5R4D - chains C and D of the 5 polymer chains in the assembly; structure by X-ray diffraction, 1.05 A resolution.

== Chain C ==
Protein: gamma-chymotrypsin
From: Bos taurus
Notes: EC 3.4.21.1
UniProt: P00766 (CTRA_BOVIN); numbering as in UniProt (aligned over 149-245)
Amino-acid sequence (97 residues; row label = number of the first residue in the row):
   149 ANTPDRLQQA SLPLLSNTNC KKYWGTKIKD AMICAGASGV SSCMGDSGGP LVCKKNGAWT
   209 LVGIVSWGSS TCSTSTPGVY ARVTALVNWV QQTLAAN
UniProt features mapped onto this chain:
  - active site: S195 (Charge relay system)
Cystine bridges: C168-C182, C191-C220

== Chain D ==
Protein: peptide GSWPW
From: Bos taurus
Amino-acid sequence (5 residues; each row starts with the number of its first residue):
   425 GSWPW

== How chain C and chain D interact ==
Contacting residue pairs (27):
  W172(C) - G425(D)
  W172(C) - S426(D)
  K175(C) - S426(D)  hydrogen bond
  S189(C) - W429(D)
  S190(C) - W429(D)
  C191(C) - W429(D)
  M192(C) - W427(D)
  M192(C) - W429(D)
  G193(C) - W429(D)  hydrogen bond (backbone-backbone)
  D194(C) - W429(D)  hydrogen bond (backbone-backbone)
  S195(C) - P428(D)
  S195(C) - W429(D)  hydrogen bond (side chain-backbone)
  V213(C) - W429(D)  hydrophobic
  S214(C) - P428(D)
  S214(C) - W429(D)  hydrogen bond (backbone-backbone)
  W215(C) - S426(D)
  W215(C) - W427(D)
  W215(C) - W429(D)
  G216(C) - G425(D)
  G216(C) - S426(D)
  G216(C) - W427(D)  hydrogen bond (backbone-backbone)
  G216(C) - W429(D)
  S217(C) - G425(D)
  S217(C) - W429(D)  hydrogen bond (backbone-side chain)
  S218(C) - G425(D)  hydrogen bond (backbone-backbone)
  S218(C) - W427(D)
  G226(C) - W429(D)
Also at the interface, not in a pair above, chain C (19 interface residues in all): C220, V227, Y228

== Overview ==
19 residues of chain C and 5 residues of chain D are in contact; the contacts include 8 hydrogen bonds. Polar
contacts include K175(C)-S426(D), S195(C)-W429(D) and S217(C)-W429(D). UniProt lists active-site residue
S195(C) on chain C.
Here chain C is gamma-chymotrypsin and chain D is peptide GSWPW, both from Bos taurus. Entry 5R4D (Crystal
Structure of gamma-Chymotrypsin at pH 9, cryo temperature) was determined by X-ray diffraction.
